8KDA - chains E and T of the 17 polymer chains in the assembly; structure by electron microscopy, 3.19 A resolution.

Chain E:
Name: RNA-free ribonuclease P
Organism: Hydrogenobacter thermophilus DSM 653
Notes: EC 3.1.26.5
Reference sequence: D3DIV8 (D3DIV8_HYDTT); numbering as in UniProt (aligned over 1-189)
Sequence (189 residues; each row starts with the number of its first residue):
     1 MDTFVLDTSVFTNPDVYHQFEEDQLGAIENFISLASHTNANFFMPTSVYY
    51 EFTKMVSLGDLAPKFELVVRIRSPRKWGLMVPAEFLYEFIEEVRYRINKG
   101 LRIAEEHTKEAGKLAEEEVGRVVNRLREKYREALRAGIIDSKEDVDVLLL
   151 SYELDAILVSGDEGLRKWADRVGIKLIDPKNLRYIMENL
Metal / ion sites: Mg2+ site 1: Asp140, Asp144, Asp162 (shared with A1(T) of chain T); Mg2+ site 2: Asp144 (shared with A0(T) of chain T)
What the authors report for this chain:
  - catalytic residues: Asp7 (proposed by the authors, not directly observed)
  - Mg2+ coordination: Asp144 (proposed by the authors, not directly observed)
  - binding site for Mg2+: Ser141
  - catalytic residues: Asp140, Ser141, Glu143, Asp144, Asp162

Chain T:
Molecule: Aquifex aeolicus pre-tRNAVal
Sequence (73 nucleotides; each row starts with the number of its first residue; numbering starts at 0):
     0 AAGGCGCGUAGCUCAGUAGGGAGAGCGCCGGCCCGACACGCCGGAGGUCG
    50 GGGGUUCAAGUCCCCCCGCGCCU
Metal / ion sites: Mg2+ site 1: A0 (shared with Asp144(E) of chain E); Mg2+ site 2: A1 (shared with Asp140(E), Asp144(E), Asp162(E) of chain E)

Interface between chain E and chain T:
Contacting residue pairs - 14 pairs, chain E then chain T:
  Ser9(E) with A1(T), hydrogen bond to the phosphate
  Asn13(E) with A1(T), hydrogen bond to the sugar; G2(T), hydrogen bond to the sugar
  Pro14(E) with A1(T), base contact; U72(T), sugar contact
  Asp15(E) with G2(T), hydrogen bond to the sugar; G3(T), sugar contact
  Tyr95(E) with C66(T), hydrogen bond to the phosphate
  Lys99(E) with G67(T), salt bridge to the phosphate
  Gly161(E) with A1(T), sugar contact; G2(T), phosphate contact
  Asp162(E) with A1(T), phosphate contact; G2(T), phosphate contact
  Glu163(E) with G2(T), hydrogen bond to the phosphate
Also at the interface, not in a pair above, chain E (13 interface residues in all): Asp7, Thr8, Lys129, Asp144
Also at the interface, not in a pair above, chain T (9 interface residues in all): A0, C68, G69

Overview:
13 residues of chain E face 9 of chain T across their interface; the contacts include 6 hydrogen bonds and 1
salt bridge. Among the polar pairs are Asn13(E)-A1(T), Asn13(E)-G2(T) and Asp15(E)-G2(T). From the paper:
catalytic residues Asp7(E), Asp140(E) and Ser141(E) among others; a binding site for Mg2+ at Ser141(E).
Here chain E is RNA-free ribonuclease P (Hydrogenobacter thermophilus DSM 653) and chain T is Aquifex aeolicus
pre-tRNAVal. Entry 8KDA (Cryo-EM structure of Hydrogenobacter thermophilus minimal protein-only RNase P (HARP)
in complex with pre-tRNAs) was determined by electron microscopy.
